PDB entry 3P70 | X-ray diffraction, 2.55 A resolution | chains B and M of the 3 polymer chains in the assembly

== Chain B ==
Molecule: Human alpha-thrombin, heavy chain
From: Homo sapiens
Notes: EC 3.4.21.5; fragment: thrombin heavy chain
Reference sequence: P00734 (THRB_HUMAN); residue numbers follow UniProt; this construct covers 364-622
Amino-acid sequence (259 residues; row label = number of the first residue in the row):
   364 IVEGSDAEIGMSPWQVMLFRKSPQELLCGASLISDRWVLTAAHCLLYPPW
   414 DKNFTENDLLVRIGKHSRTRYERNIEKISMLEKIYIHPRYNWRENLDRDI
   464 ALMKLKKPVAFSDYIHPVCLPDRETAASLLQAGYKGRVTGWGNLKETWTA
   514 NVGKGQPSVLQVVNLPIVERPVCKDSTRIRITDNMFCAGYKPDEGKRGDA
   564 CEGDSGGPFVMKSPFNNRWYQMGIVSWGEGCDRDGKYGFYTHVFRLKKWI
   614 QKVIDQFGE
Disordered / not traced: 510-516
Disulfides: Cys391-Cys407, Cys536-Cys550, Cys564-Cys594
Covalently attached groups: N-acetylglucosamine (NAG) linked to Asn416
Bound ions: Na+ site 1: Leu402, Gly569; Na+ site 2 near Arg596 (its only coordinating residue here)
Ligand contacts: benzamidine (BEN): Asp562, Ala563, Cys564, Glu565, Ser568, Val588, Ser589, Trp590, Gly591, Gly593, Cys594, Gly601, Phe602
UniProt features mapped onto this chain:
  - region: Ala551 to Val573 (High affinity receptor-binding region which is also known as the TP508 peptide)
  - active site (Charge relay system): His406, Asp462, Ser568
  - glycosylation: Asn416 (N-linked (GlcNAc...) (complex) asparagine)
  - natural variant: Met380 (M380T: In FA2D), Pro386 (P386T: Confirmed at protein level), Arg425 (R425C: In FA2D), Arg431 (R431H: In FA2D), Arg461 (R461W: In FA2D), Glu509 (E509A: In FA2D), Gly601 (G601V: In FA2D)
  - mutagenesis: Ser568 (S568A: Loss of catalytic activity; no effect on cleavage at R-198 by factor Xa)

== Chain M ==
Molecule: Human factor V, A2-B domain linker
From: Homo sapiens
Notes: fragment: factor v, a2-b domain linker
Reference sequence: P12259 (FA5_HUMAN); residues 657-709 here correspond to UniProt positions 685-737 (UniProt number = residue number + 28)
Amino-acid sequence (71 residues; row label = number of the first residue in the row):
   639 AHHHHHHVGTWENLYFQSIPDDDEDSYEIFEPPESTVMATRKMHDRLEPE
   689 DEESDADYDYQNRLAAALGIR
Disordered / not traced: 639-666, 673-709
Differences from the reference sequence: expression tag (639-656)
UniProt features mapped onto this chain:
  - site (Cleavage): Arg679, Lys680, Arg709
  - modified residue (Sulfotyrosine): Tyr665, Tyr696, Tyr698

== Chain B / chain M interface ==
Residue-residue contacts (10; chain B residue first):
  Phe382(B) - Phe668(M)  hydrophobic
  Arg431(B) - Phe668(M)
  Thr432(B) - Ile667(M)
  Thr432(B) - Phe668(M)
  Thr432(B) - Glu669(M)  hydrogen bond (backbone-backbone)
  Arg433(B) - Glu669(M)  salt bridge
  Tyr434(B) - Glu669(M)  hydrogen bond (backbone-side chain)
  Tyr434(B) - Pro670(M)
  Tyr434(B) - Pro671(M)  hydrophobic
  Ile441(B) - Pro671(M)  hydrophobic
Also at the interface, not in a pair above, chain B (9 interface residues in all): Glu388, Leu389, Arg425
Interface features reported in the paper:
  - interface residues, chain M: Phe668(M)

== Summary ==
9 residues of chain B face 5 of chain M across their interface, with 2 hydrogen bonds and 1 salt bridge. Among
the polar pairs are Arg433(B)-Glu669(M), Tyr434(B)-Glu669(M) and Thr432(B)-Glu669(M). Ligands of chain B:
benzamidine. N-acetylglucosamine is covalently linked to Asn416(B). The paper reports the interface residue
Phe668(M).
Chain B is Human alpha-thrombin, heavy chain and chain M is Human factor V, A2-B domain linker, both from Homo
sapiens; the structure, Structural basis of thrombin-mediated factor V activation: essential role of the
hirudin-like sequence Glu666-Glu672 for processing ..., was determined by X-ray diffraction, deposited
together with 3P6Z.
